7OSI - chains B and C of the 6 polymer chains in the assembly; structure by electron microscopy, 3.80 A resolution.

== Chain B (and C) ==
Name: Probable ABC transporter ATP-binding protein NosF
Source organism: Pseudomonas stutzeri ATCC 14405
Notes: chain C of this document is another copy of the same molecule, construct and numbering; everything in this record applies to it too
UniProtKB: P19844 (NOSF_PSEST); residues 1-308 here = UniProt positions 1-308
Sequence (308 residues; numbered 1 to 308; the number before each row is that of its first residue):
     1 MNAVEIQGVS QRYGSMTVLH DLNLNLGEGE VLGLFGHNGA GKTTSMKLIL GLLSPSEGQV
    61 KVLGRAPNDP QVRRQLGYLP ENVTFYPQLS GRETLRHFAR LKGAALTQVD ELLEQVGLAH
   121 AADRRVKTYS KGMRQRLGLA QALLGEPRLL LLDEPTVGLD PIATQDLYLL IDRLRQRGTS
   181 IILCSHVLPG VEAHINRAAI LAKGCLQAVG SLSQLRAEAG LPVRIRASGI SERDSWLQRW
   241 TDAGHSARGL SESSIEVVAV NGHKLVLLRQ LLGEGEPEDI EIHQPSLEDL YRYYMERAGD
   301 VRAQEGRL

== Chain B / chain C interface ==
Contacting residue pairs - 75 pairs, chain B then chain C:
  H37(B) - D160(C)  salt bridge
  H37(B) - I162(C)
  E114(B) - R307(C)  salt bridge
  Q115(B) - G306(C)
  Q115(B) - R307(C)
  Q115(B) - L308(C)  hydrogen bond (backbone-backbone)
  V116(B) - L308(C)
  G117(B) - L308(C)
  L159(B) - H186(C)
  D160(B) - H37(C)  salt bridge
  D160(B) - H186(C)  salt bridge
  P161(B) - H186(C)
  P161(B) - L188(C)  hydrophobic
  P161(B) - E288(C)
  P161(B) - Y291(C)  hydrophobic
  I162(B) - H37(C)
  I162(B) - R292(C)
  I162(B) - M295(C)  hydrophobic
  I162(B) - D300(C)
  I162(B) - L308(C)  hydrophobic
  Q165(B) - E288(C)
  Q165(B) - D289(C)
  Q165(B) - R292(C)  hydrogen bond
  D166(B) - R292(C)  salt bridge
  D166(B) - A303(C)
  D166(B) - L308(C)
  L169(B) - R302(C)
  L169(B) - E305(C)
  L170(B) - G306(C)
  R173(B) - E305(C)  salt bridge
  R173(B) - G306(C)
  H186(B) - L159(C)
  H186(B) - D160(C)
  H186(B) - P161(C)
  L188(B) - P161(C)  hydrophobic
  P189(B) - P189(C)
  P189(B) - G190(C)
  G190(B) - P189(C)
  K264(B) - E278(C)  hydrogen bond (side chain-backbone)
  L265(B) - E278(C)
  R269(B) - L272(C)
  L272(B) - L265(C)  hydrophobic
  L272(B) - L268(C)  hydrophobic
  L272(B) - R269(C)
  P277(B) - K264(C)
  P277(B) - L265(C)
  E278(B) - K264(C)  hydrogen bond (backbone-side chain)
  E278(B) - L265(C)  hydrogen bond (side chain-backbone)
  D279(B) - K264(C)
  I280(B) - K264(C)
  I280(B) - I282(C)  hydrophobic
  E281(B) - I282(C)
  I282(B) - I280(C)
  I282(B) - I282(C)
  Q284(B) - E281(C)
  E288(B) - P161(C)
  E288(B) - T164(C)
  E288(B) - Q165(C)
  D289(B) - Q165(C)  hydrogen bond
  Y291(B) - P161(C)  hydrophobic
  R292(B) - I162(C)
  R292(B) - Q165(C)
  M295(B) - I162(C)  hydrophobic
  A303(B) - D166(C)
  E305(B) - R173(C)
  G306(B) - L170(C)
  G306(B) - R173(C)  hydrogen bond (backbone-side chain)
  R307(B) - E114(C)
  R307(B) - Q115(C)
  R307(B) - L170(C)
  L308(B) - Q115(C)
  L308(B) - G117(C)
  L308(B) - R136(C)
  L308(B) - D166(C)
  L308(B) - L170(C)
Interface residues without a listed pair, chain B (43 interface residues in all): R136, A163, R216, D300
Interface residues without a listed pair, chain C (51 interface residues in all): G36, V116, A163, L167, L169, R216, G262, H263, P277, D279, Q284, Q304

== Summary ==
Chain B and chain C form an interface of 43 and 51 residues respectively; the contacts include 7 hydrogen
bonds and 6 salt bridges. Among the polar pairs are H37(B)-D160(C), E114(B)-R307(C) and D160(B)-H186(C).
Both chains are Probable ABC transporter ATP-binding protein NosF (Pseudomonas stutzeri ATCC 14405). Entry
7OSI (ABC Transporter complex NosDFYL, R-domain 3) was determined by electron microscopy together with 7O0Y,
7O0Z, 7O10, 7O11, 7O12, 7O13 and 10 further entries from the same study.
